3KTQ - chains B and A of the 3 polymer chains in the assembly; structure by X-ray diffraction, 2.30 A resolution.

# Chain B
Molecule: 12-nt DNA strand
Sequence (12 nucleotides; row label = number of the first residue in the row):
   101 GACCACGGCGCC
Modified / non-standard residues: DOC (2',3'-dideoxycytidine-5'-monophosphate) at position 112

# Chain A
Molecule: Protein (large fragment of DNA polymerase I)
From: Thermus aquaticus
Notes: EC 2.7.7.7
UniProtKB: P19821 (DPO1_THEAQ); residue numbers follow UniProt; this construct covers 293-832
Amino-acid sequence (540 residues; each row starts with the number of its first residue):
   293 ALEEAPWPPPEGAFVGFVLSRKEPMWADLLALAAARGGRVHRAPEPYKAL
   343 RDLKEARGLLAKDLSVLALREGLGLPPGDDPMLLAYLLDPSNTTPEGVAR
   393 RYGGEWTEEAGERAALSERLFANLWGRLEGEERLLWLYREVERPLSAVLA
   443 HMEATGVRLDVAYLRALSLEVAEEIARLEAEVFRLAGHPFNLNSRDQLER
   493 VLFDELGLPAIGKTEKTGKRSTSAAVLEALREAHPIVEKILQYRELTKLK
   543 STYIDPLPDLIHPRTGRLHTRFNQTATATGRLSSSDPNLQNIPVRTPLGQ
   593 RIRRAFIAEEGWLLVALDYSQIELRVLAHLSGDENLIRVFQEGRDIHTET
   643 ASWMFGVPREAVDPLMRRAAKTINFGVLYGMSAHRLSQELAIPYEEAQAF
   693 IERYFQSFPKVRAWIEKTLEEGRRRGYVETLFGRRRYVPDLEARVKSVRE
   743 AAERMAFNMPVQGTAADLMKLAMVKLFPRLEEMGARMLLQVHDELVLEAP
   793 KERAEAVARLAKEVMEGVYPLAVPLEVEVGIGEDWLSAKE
Unresolved in the structure: 832
Metal / ion sites: Mg2+ site 1: Asp610, Tyr611, Asp785 (together with 2',3'-dideoxycytidine 5'-triphosphate); Mg2+ site 2: Asp610, Asp785 (together with 2',3'-dideoxycytidine 5'-triphosphate)
Residues lining bound ligands: 2',3'-dideoxycytidine 5'-triphosphate (DCT): Arg573, Asp610, Tyr611, Ser612, Gln613, Ile614, Glu615, His639, Arg659, Lys663, Thr664, Phe667, Asp785

# Interface between chain B and chain A
Pairs across the interface - 37 pairs, chain B then chain A:
  DC106(B) with Lys508(A), salt bridge to the phosphate; Thr509(A), hydrogen bond to the phosphate
  DG107(B) with Arg487(A), hydrogen bond to the phosphate; Thr506(A), hydrogen bond to the phosphate; Glu507(A), phosphate contact; Lys508(A), hydrogen bond to the phosphate; Thr509(A), hydrogen bond to the phosphate
  DG108(B) with Arg487(A), salt bridge to the phosphate; Thr506(A), phosphate contact; Ser513(A), hydrogen bond to the phosphate; Thr514(A), hydrogen bond to the phosphate; Ser515(A), phosphate contact; Arg536(A), hydrogen bond to the phosphate; Lys540(A), base contact
  DC109(B) with Ser515(A), hydrogen bond to the phosphate; Ala516(A), hydrogen bond to the phosphate; Arg536(A), salt bridge to the phosphate; Lys540(A), hydrogen bond to the base
  DG110(B) with Lys540(A), sugar contact; Tyr545(A), hydrogen bond to the sugar; Asn580(A), base contact; Asn583(A), base contact; Pro585(A), phosphate contact; Arg587(A), salt bridge to the phosphate
  DC111(B) with Gln582(A), sugar contact; Asn583(A), sugar contact; Ile584(A), sugar contact; Pro585(A), sugar contact; Val586(A), hydrogen bond to the phosphate; Arg587(A), salt bridge to the phosphate; Arg595(A), phosphate contact; Arg660(A), salt bridge to the phosphate
  DOC_112(B) with Arg573(A), hydrogen bond to the base; Val586(A), phosphate contact; Arg660(A), salt bridge to the phosphate; Val783(A), sugar contact; His784(A), hydrogen bond to the sugar
Other interface residues (no listed pair), chain A (28 interface residues in all): Gly510, Glu537, Leu541, Asp785

# Summary
Chain B and chain A form an interface of 7 and 28 residues respectively, with 15 hydrogen bonds and 7 salt
bridges. Among the polar pairs are DC109(B)-Lys540(A), DOC_112(B)-Arg573(A) and DG110(B)-Tyr545(A). Bound to
chain A: 2',3'-dideoxycytidine 5'-triphosphate.
Here chain B is a 12-nt DNA strand and chain A is Protein (large fragment of DNA polymerase I) (Thermus
aquaticus). Entry 3KTQ (Crystal structure of an active ternary complex of the large fragment of DNA polymerase
I from ...) was determined by X-ray diffraction together with 2KTQ and 4KTQ from the same study.
